5VVV - chains A and C of the 4 polymer chains in the assembly; structure by X-ray diffraction, 2.80 A resolution.

Chain A:
Protein: Protein O-GlcNAcase
Organism: Homo sapiens
Notes: EC 3.2.1.169, 3.2.1.-
UniProt: O60502 (OGA_HUMAN); residue numbers follow UniProt; this construct covers 60-398, 553-704
Amino-acid sequence (504 residues; each row starts with the number of its first residue; note: 142 numbers in that range are skipped by the numbering (no residue carries them; nothing is unmodelled there)):
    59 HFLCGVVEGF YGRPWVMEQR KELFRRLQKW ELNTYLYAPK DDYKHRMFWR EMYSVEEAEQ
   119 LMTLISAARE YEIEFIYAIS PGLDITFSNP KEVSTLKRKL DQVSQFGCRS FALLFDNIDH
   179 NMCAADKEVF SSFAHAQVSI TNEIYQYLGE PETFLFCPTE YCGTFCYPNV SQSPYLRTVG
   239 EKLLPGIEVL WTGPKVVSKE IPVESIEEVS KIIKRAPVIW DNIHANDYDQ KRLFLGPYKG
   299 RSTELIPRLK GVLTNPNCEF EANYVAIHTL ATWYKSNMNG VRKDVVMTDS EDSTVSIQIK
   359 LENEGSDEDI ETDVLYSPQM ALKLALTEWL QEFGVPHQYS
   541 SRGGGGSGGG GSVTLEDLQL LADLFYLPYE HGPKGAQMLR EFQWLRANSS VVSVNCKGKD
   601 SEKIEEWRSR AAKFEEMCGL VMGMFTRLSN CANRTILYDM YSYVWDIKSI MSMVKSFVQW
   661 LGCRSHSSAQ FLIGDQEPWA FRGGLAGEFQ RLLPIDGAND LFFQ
Unresolved in the structure: 334-373, 541-552, 593-603, 662-678, 697-704
Sequence notes: expression tag (59); engineered mutation Asn-175 (Asp in O60502); linker (543-552)
Small-molecule neighbours: N-acetylglucosamine (NAG; 2-acetamido-2-deoxy-beta-D-glucopyranose): Gly-67, Phe-68, Tyr-69, Lys-98, Asp-174, Asn-175, Cys-215, Tyr-219, Thr-250, Val-254, Trp-278, Asn-280, Ala-283, Asp-285, Tyr-286, Asn-313
From the paper describing this entry:
  - binding site for N-acetylglucosamine: Asp-174
  - mutagenesis - D175N: decreased catalytic activity (proposed by the authors, not directly observed)

Chain C:
Protein: Protein O-GlcNAcase
Organism: Homo sapiens
Notes: EC 3.2.1.169, 3.2.1.-
UniProt: O60502 (OGA_HUMAN); the construct has insertions or renumbered stretches relative to UniProt, so the offset changes along the chain: 60-391 = UniProt 60-391; 534-542 = UniProt 392-400; 553-704 = UniProt 553-704
Amino-acid sequence (504 residues; numbered 59 to 704; 142 numbers in that range are skipped by the numbering (no residue carries them; nothing is unmodelled there); the number before each row is that of its first residue):
    59 HFLCGVVEGF YGRPWVMEQR KELFRRLQKW ELNTYLYAPK DDYKHRMFWR EMYSVEEAEQ
   119 LMTLISAARE YEIEFIYAIS PGLDITFSNP KEVSTLKRKL DQVSQFGCRS FALLFDNIDH
   179 NMCAADKEVF SSFAHAQVSI TNEIYQYLGE PETFLFCPTE YCGTFCYPNV SQSPYLRTVG
   239 EKLLPGIEVL WTGPKVVSKE IPVESIEEVS KIIKRAPVIW DNIHANDYDQ KRLFLGPYKG
   299 RSTELIPRLK GVLTNPNCEF EANYVAIHTL ATWYKSNMNG VRKDVVMTDS EDSTVSIQIK
   359 LENEGSDEDI ETDVLYSPQM ALKLALTEWL QEF
   534 GVPHQYSSRG GGGSGGGGSV TLEDLQLLAD LFYLPYEHGP KGAQMLREFQ WLRANSSVVS
   594 VNCKGKDSEK IEEWRSRAAK FEEMCGLVMG MFTRLSNCAN RTILYDMYSY VWDIKSIMSM
   654 VKSFVQWLGC RSHSSAQFLI GDQEPWAFRG GLAGEFQRLL PIDGANDLFF Q
Unresolved in the structure: 336-372, 534-551, 591-603, 674-676, 695-704
Sequence notes: expression tag (59); engineered mutation Asn-175 (Asp in O60502); linker (543-552)
Small-molecule neighbours: N-acetylglucosamine (NAG; 2-acetamido-2-deoxy-beta-D-glucopyranose): Gly-67, Phe-68, Tyr-69, Lys-98, Asp-174, Asn-175, Cys-215, Tyr-219, Thr-250, Val-254, Trp-278, Asn-280, Ala-283, Asp-285, Tyr-286, Asn-313
From the paper describing this entry:
  - binding site for N-acetylglucosamine: Asp-174
  - mutagenesis - D175N: decreased catalytic activity (proposed by the authors, not directly observed)

Interface between chain A and chain C:
Residue-residue contacts (118):
  Tyr-69(A) with Tyr-641(C); Trp-645(C), hydrophobic
  Gly-70(A) with Tyr-641(C)
  Arg-71(A) with Tyr-638(C); Asp-639(C), salt bridge
  Pro-72(A) with Tyr-638(C)
  Asp-99(A) with Arg-634(C), hydrogen bond (backbone-side chain); Tyr-638(C), hydrogen bond (backbone-side chain); Tyr-641(C), hydrogen bond
  Asp-100(A) with Tyr-638(C)
  Tyr-101(A) with Arg-634(C)
  Met-105(A) with Asn-630(C)
  Phe-106(A) with Asn-630(C); Cys-631(C)
  Lys-253(A) with Glu-677(C)
  Val-254(A) with Glu-677(C), hydrogen bond (backbone-side chain); Trp-679(C), hydrophobic
  Val-255(A) with Glu-677(C), hydrogen bond (backbone-side chain)
  Asp-285(A) with Trp-645(C)
  Tyr-286(A) with Trp-645(C); Pro-678(C); Trp-679(C), hydrophobic; Arg-682(C)
  Asp-287(A) with Arg-682(C); Gly-683(C), hydrogen bond (side chain-backbone)
  Gln-288(A) with Gln-288(C); Lys-289(C); Ser-642(C), hydrogen bond; Tyr-643(C); Asp-646(C)
  Lys-289(A) with Gln-288(C); Lys-289(C); Gly-683(C)
  Arg-290(A) with Pro-678(C); Phe-681(C); Gly-684(C)
  Pro-394(A) with Tyr-101(C), hydrophobic; Phe-106(C)
  His-395(A) with Glu-109(C)
  Gln-396(A) with Phe-106(C); Glu-109(C)
  Tyr-397(A) with Glu-109(C), hydrogen bond (backbone-side chain)
  Ser-398(A) with Arg-108(C); Glu-109(C), hydrogen bond (backbone-side chain)
  Leu-564(A) with Leu-685(C), hydrophobic
  Pro-568(A) with Pro-678(C)
  Tyr-569(A) with Glu-677(C); Pro-678(C)
  His-571(A) with Leu-685(C); Glu-688(C), salt bridge
  Met-578(A) with Phe-689(C)
  Leu-579(A) with Leu-685(C), hydrophobic; Glu-688(C); Phe-689(C)
  Phe-582(A) with Phe-689(C), hydrophobic; Leu-692(C), hydrophobic
  Gln-583(A) with Leu-692(C)
  Arg-586(A) with Leu-692(C), hydrogen bond (side chain-backbone)
  Asn-630(A) with Met-105(C); Phe-106(C)
  Arg-634(A) with Asp-99(C), hydrogen bond (side chain-backbone); Tyr-101(C)
  Tyr-638(A) with Arg-71(C); Pro-72(C); Asp-99(C), hydrogen bond (side chain-backbone)
  Asp-639(A) with Arg-71(C), salt bridge
  Tyr-641(A) with Tyr-69(C); Gly-70(C); Asp-99(C), hydrogen bond
  Ser-642(A) with Gln-288(C), hydrogen bond
  Tyr-643(A) with Gln-288(C)
  Trp-645(A) with Tyr-69(C), hydrophobic; Asp-285(C)
  Asp-646(A) with Gln-288(C); Ala-686(C)
  Ile-647(A) with Ala-686(C), hydrophobic
  Ile-650(A) with Phe-689(C), hydrophobic
  Met-651(A) with Phe-689(C), hydrophobic
  Val-654(A) with Phe-689(C), hydrophobic; Leu-693(C), hydrophobic
  Phe-657(A) with Leu-693(C), hydrophobic
  Trp-679(A) with Leu-693(C), hydrophobic
  Phe-681(A) with Arg-290(C), hydrogen bond (backbone-side chain); Pro-568(C); Tyr-569(C); His-571(C)
  Arg-682(A) with Asp-287(C), salt bridge; Gln-690(C)
  Gly-683(A) with Asp-287(C), hydrogen bond (backbone-side chain); Lys-289(C); Arg-290(C)
  Gly-684(A) with Arg-290(C)
  Leu-685(A) with Leu-564(C); His-571(C); Gly-575(C)
  Ala-686(A) with Asp-646(C); Ile-647(C)
  Glu-688(A) with His-571(C), salt bridge; Leu-579(C)
  Phe-689(A) with Met-578(C); Phe-582(C), hydrophobic; Ile-650(C), hydrophobic; Met-651(C), hydrophobic; Val-654(C), hydrophobic
  Gln-690(A) with Lys-289(C); Ile-650(C); Arg-682(C)
  Leu-692(A) with Phe-582(C), hydrophobic; Gln-583(C); Arg-586(C), hydrogen bond (backbone-side chain)
  Leu-693(A) with Met-653(C), hydrophobic; Val-654(C), hydrophobic
  Pro-694(A) with Phe-657(C)
  Ile-695(A) with Met-653(C), hydrophobic; Phe-671(C), hydrophobic; Leu-672(C), hydrophobic; Ala-680(C)
  Asp-696(A) with Arg-691(C)
Also at the interface, not in a pair above, chain A (65 interface residues in all): Gly-575, Phe-614, Ser-629, Met-653
Also at the interface, not in a pair above, chain C (65 interface residues in all): Asp-100, Thr-153, Tyr-286, Glu-570, Ser-629, Pro-694

In short:
The chain A/chain C interface involves 65 residues from each chain, with 17 hydrogen bonds and 5 salt bridges.
Polar contacts include Arg-71(A)/Asp-639(C), His-571(A)/Glu-688(C) and Arg-682(A)/Asp-287(C). Bound to chain
A: N-acetylglucosamine. Ligands of chain C: N-acetylglucosamine. The paper reports a binding site for
N-acetylglucosamine at Asp-174(A) and Asp-174(C); D175N of chain A reduces catalytic activity.
Chain A and chain C are both Protein O-GlcNAcase (Homo sapiens); the structure, Structural Investigations of
the Substrate Specificity of Human O-GlcNAcase, was determined by X-ray diffraction (same publication as 5VVO,
5VVT, 5VVU and 5VVX).
